Entry 7ZQP (electron microscopy, 3.60 A resolution); this record covers chains h and b of the 6 polymer chains in the assembly.

== Chain h ==
Protein: Probable tape measure protein
Source organism: Escherichia phage T5
Reference sequence: Q6QGE7 (TMP_BPT5); numbering as in UniProt (aligned over 1-1219)
Sequence (1219 residues; numbered 1 to 1219; the number before each row is that of its first residue):
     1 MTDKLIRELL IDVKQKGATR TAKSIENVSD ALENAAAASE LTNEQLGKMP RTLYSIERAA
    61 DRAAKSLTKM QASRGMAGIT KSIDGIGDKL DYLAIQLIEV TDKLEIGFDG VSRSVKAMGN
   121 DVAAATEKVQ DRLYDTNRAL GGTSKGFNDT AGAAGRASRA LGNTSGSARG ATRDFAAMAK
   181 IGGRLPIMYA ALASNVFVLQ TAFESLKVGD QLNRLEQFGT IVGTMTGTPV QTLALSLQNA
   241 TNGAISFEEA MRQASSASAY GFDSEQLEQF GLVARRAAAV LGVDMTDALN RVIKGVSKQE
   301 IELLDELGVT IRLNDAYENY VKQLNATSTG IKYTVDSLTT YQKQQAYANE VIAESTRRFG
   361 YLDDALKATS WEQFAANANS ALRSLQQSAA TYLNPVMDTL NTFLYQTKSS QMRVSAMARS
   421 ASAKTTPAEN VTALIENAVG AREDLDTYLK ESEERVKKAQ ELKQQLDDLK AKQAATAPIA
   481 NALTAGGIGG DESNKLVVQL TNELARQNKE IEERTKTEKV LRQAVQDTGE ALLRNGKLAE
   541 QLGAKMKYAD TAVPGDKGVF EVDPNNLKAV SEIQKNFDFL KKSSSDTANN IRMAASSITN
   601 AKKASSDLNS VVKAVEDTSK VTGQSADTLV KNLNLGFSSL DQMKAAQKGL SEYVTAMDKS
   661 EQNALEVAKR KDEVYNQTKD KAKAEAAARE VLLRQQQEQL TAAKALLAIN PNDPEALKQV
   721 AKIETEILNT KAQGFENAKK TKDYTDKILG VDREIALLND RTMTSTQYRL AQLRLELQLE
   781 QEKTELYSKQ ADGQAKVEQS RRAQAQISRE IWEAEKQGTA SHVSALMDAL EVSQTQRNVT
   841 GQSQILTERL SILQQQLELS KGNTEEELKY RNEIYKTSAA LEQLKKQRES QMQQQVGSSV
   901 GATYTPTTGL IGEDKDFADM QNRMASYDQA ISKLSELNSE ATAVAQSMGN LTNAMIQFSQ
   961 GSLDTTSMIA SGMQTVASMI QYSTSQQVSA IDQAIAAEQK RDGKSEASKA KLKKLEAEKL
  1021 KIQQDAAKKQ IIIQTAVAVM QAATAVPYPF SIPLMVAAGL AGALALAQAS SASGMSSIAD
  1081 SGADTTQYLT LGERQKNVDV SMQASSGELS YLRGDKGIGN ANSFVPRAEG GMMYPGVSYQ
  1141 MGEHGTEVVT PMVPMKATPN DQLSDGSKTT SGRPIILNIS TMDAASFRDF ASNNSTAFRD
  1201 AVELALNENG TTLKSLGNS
Unresolved in the structure: 1-1084, 1128-1219
UniProt features mapped onto this chain:
  - site: Arg1127, Ala1128 (Cleavage)

== Chain b ==
Protein: Probable baseplate hub protein
Source organism: Escherichia phage T5
Reference sequence: Q6QGE9 (BPPB3_BPT5); residues 1-949 here = UniProt positions 1-949
Sequence (949 residues; row label = number of the first residue in the row):
     1 MKKILDSAKN YLNTHDKLKT ACLIALELPS SSGSAATYIY LTDYFRDVTY NGILYRSGKV
    61 KSISSHKQNR QLSIGSLSFT ITGTAEDEVL KLVQNGVSFL DRGITIHQAI INEEGNILPV
   121 DPDTDGPLLF FRGRITGGGI KDNVNTSGIG TSVITWNCSN QFYDFDRVNG RYTDDASHRG
   181 LEVVNGTLQP SNGAKRPEYQ EDYGFFHSNK STTILAKYQV KEERYKLQSK KKLFGLSRSY
   241 SLKKYYETVT KEVDLDFNLA AKFIPVVYGV QKIPGIPIFA DTELNNPNIV YVVYAFAEGE
   301 IDGFLDFYIG DSPMICFDET DSDTRTCFGR KKIVGDTMHR LAAGTSTSQP SVHGQEYKYN
   361 DGNGDIRIWT FHGKPDQTAA QVLVDIAKKK GFYLQNQNGN GPEYWDSRYK LLDTAYAIVR
   421 FTINENRTEI PEISAEVQGK KVKVYNSDGT IKADKTSLNG IWQLMDYLTS DRYGADITLD
   481 QFPLQKVISE AKILDIIDES YQTSWQPYWR YVGWNDPLSE NRQIVQLNTI LDTSESVFKN
   541 VQGILESFGG AINNLSGEYR ITVEKYSTNP LRINFLDTYG DLDLSDTTGR NKFNSVQASL
   601 VDPALSWKTN SITFYNSKFK EQDKGLDKKL QLSFANITNY YTARSYADRE LKKSRYSRTL
   661 SFSVPYKFIG IEPNDPIAFT YERYGWKDKF FLVDEVENTR DGKINLVLQE YGEDVFINSE
   721 QVDNSGNDIP DISNNVLPPR DFKYTPTPGG VVGAIGKNGE LSWLPSLTNN VVYYSIAHSG
   781 HVNPYIVQQL ENNPNERMIQ EIIGEPAGLA IFELRAVDIN GRRSSPVTLS VDLNSAKNLS
   841 VVSNFRVVNT ASGDVTEFVG PDVKLAWDKI PEEEIIPEIY YTLEIYDSQD RMLRSVRIED
   901 VYTYDYLLTY NKADFALLNS GALGINRKLR FRIRAEGENG EQSVGWATI
Unresolved in the structure: 721-949
Disulfides: Cys316-Cys327

== How chain h and chain b interact ==
Residue-residue contacts - 43 pairs, chain h then chain b:
  Thr1085(h) with Glu252(b)
  Thr1086(h) with Glu252(b)
  Gln1087(h) with Lys251(b), hydrogen bond; Glu252(b), hydrogen bond (backbone-backbone); Val253(b); Asp254(b), hydrogen bond (backbone-backbone); Asn288(b), hydrogen bond; Ile423(b)
  Tyr1088(h) with Asp254(b)
  Leu1089(h) with Asp254(b), hydrogen bond (backbone-backbone); Leu255(b); Asp256(b), hydrogen bond (backbone-backbone); Pro287(b); Val290(b), hydrophobic
  Thr1090(h) with Asp256(b); Ile430(b)
  Leu1091(h) with Asp256(b), hydrogen bond (backbone-backbone); Phe257(b); Asn258(b), hydrogen bond (backbone-backbone); Leu259(b), hydrophobic; Pro277(b), hydrophobic; Val292(b), hydrophobic; Ile430(b), hydrophobic
  Gly1092(h) with Asn258(b)
  Glu1093(h) with Asn258(b)
  Arg1094(h) with Thr213(b), hydrogen bond; Asn258(b)
  Gln1095(h) with Ala260(b); Ala261(b)
  Tyr1111(h) with Ser211(b)
  Asp1115(h) with Thr213(b), hydrogen bond (backbone-side chain)
  Lys1116(h) with Thr213(b); Leu215(b)
  Gly1117(h) with Ser211(b); Thr212(b); Thr213(b), hydrogen bond (backbone-backbone)
  Ile1118(h) with Ser211(b); Thr212(b); Ile214(b), hydrophobic
  Gly1119(h) with Ser211(b), hydrogen bond (backbone-backbone)
  Asn1120(h) with Asn209(b), hydrogen bond (side chain-backbone)
  Arg1127(h) with Ile214(b); Gln397(b)
Interface residues without a listed pair, chain h (20 interface residues in all): Met1102
Interface residues without a listed pair, chain b (30 interface residues in all): Val184, Lys210, Lys262, Tyr294, Thr428

== Summary ==
20 residues of chain h and 30 residues of chain b are in contact; the contacts include 13 hydrogen bonds.
Polar pairs include Gln1087(h)-Lys251(b), Gln1087(h)-Asn288(b) and Arg1094(h)-Thr213(b).
Chain h is Probable tape measure protein and chain b is Probable baseplate hub protein, both from Escherichia
phage T5; the structure, Tail tip of siphophage T5 : open cone after interaction with bacterial receptor FhuA,
was determined by electron microscopy, deposited together with 7QG9, 7ZHJ, 7ZN2, 7ZN4 and 7ZQB.
